PDB entry 6H82 | electron microscopy, 3.78 A resolution | chains D and B of the 32 polymer chains in the assembly

Chain D:
Molecule: VP7
Source organism: Haloarcula hispanica icosahedral virus 2
UniProtKB: H9AZX1 (H9AZX1_9VIRU); residues 2-173 here = UniProt positions 2-173
Amino-acid sequence (172 residues; each row starts with the number of its first residue):
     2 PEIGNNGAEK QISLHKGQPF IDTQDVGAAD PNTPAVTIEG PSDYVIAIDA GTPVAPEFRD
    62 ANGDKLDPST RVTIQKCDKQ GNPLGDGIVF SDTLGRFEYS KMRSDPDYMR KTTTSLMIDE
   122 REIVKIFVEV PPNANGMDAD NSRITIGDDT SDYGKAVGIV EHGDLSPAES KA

Chain B:
Molecule: VP4
Source organism: Haloarcula hispanica icosahedral virus 2
UniProtKB: H9AZX2 (H9AZX2_9VIRU); residue numbers follow UniProt; this construct covers 4-232
Amino-acid sequence (229 residues; row label = number of the first residue in the row):
     4 QTQEYTINHT GGVLGDSYVT TASNQTSPQR ETAVLSFECP RKFEEINYVG QRDATRFVPR
    64 TTESITGSAN DDTVVDLTAN IQPVAGEEVI AEQDYPVAVA YNVTQGVEVD VVDADYAADT
   124 VTLGTNPADG DEVKVWPIMS DGDVQFRLIN QFGQEEGRVY PWSTPLYRWH DFPQLKRGRE
   184 INLHGSASWS ENETLEILLD APQALTWEDS DYPRGQYVTT LEQDVEITL

Interface between chain D and chain B:
Residue-residue contacts (27; chain D residue first):
  D68(D) - G218(B)
  D68(D) - Q219(B)
  P69(D) - E225(B)
  S70(D) - N11(B)  hydrogen bond (backbone-side chain)
  S70(D) - H12(B)
  R72(D) - T9(B)  hydrogen bond (side chain-backbone)
  R72(D) - I10(B)
  R72(D) - N11(B)
  R72(D) - G15(B)
  G86(D) - Q6(B)
  D87(D) - Q6(B)
  I89(D) - Q6(B)
  I89(D) - Y8(B)
  S92(D) - Y8(B)
  S92(D) - T9(B)  hydrogen bond (backbone-side chain)
  D93(D) - T9(B)
  T94(D) - T9(B)
  T94(D) - E225(B)  hydrogen bond
  R97(D) - T9(B)  hydrogen bond
  R97(D) - R59(B)
  R97(D) - L178(B)
  R97(D) - E225(B)  salt bridge
  R111(D) - L178(B)
  T114(D) - E7(B)
  E130(D) - G15(B)  hydrogen bond (side chain-backbone)
  P133(D) - Q219(B)
  N134(D) - Q219(B)
Other interface residues (no listed pair), chain D (18 interface residues in all): F98, D108
Other interface residues (no listed pair), chain B (18 interface residues in all): Q4, R180, Y220, D227, L232

Summary:
Chain D and chain B each contribute 18 residues to their interface, with 6 hydrogen bonds and 1 salt bridge.
Polar pairs include R97(D)-E225(B), S70(D)-N11(B) and R72(D)-T9(B).
Chain D is VP7 and chain B is VP4, both from Haloarcula hispanica icosahedral virus 2; the structure, Cryo-EM
structure of the archaeal extremophilic internal membrane containing Haloarcula hispanica icosahedral virus 2
(HHIV-2) at ..., was determined by electron microscopy (same publication as 6H9C).
